PDB entry 4A3F | X-ray diffraction, 3.50 A resolution | chains C and K of the 15 polymer chains in the assembly

# Chain C
Name: DNA-directed RNA polymerase II subunit RPB3
Source organism: Saccharomyces cerevisiae
UniProtKB: P16370 (RPB3_YEAST); numbering as in UniProt (aligned over 1-318)
Sequence (318 residues; row label = number of the first residue in the row):
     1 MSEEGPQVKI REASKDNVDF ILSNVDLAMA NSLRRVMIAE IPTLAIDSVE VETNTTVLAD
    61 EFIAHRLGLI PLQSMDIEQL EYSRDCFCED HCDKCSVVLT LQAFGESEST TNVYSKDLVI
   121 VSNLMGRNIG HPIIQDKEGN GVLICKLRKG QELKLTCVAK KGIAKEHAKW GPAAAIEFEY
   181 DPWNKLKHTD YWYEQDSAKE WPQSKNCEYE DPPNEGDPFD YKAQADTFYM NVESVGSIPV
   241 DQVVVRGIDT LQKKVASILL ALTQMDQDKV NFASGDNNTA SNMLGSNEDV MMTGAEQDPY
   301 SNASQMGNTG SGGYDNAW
Unresolved in the structure: 1-2, 269-318
Bound ions: Zn2+: Cys86, Cys88, Cys92, Cys95

# Chain K
Name: DNA-directed RNA polymerase II subunit RPB11
Source organism: Saccharomyces cerevisiae
UniProtKB: P38902 (RPB11_YEAST); numbering as in UniProt (aligned over 1-120)
Sequence (120 residues; each row starts with the number of its first residue):
     1 MNAPDRFELF LLGEGESKLK IDPDTKAPNA VVITFEKEDH TLGNLIRAEL LNDRKVLFAA
    61 YKVEHPFFAR FKLRIQTTEG YDPKDALKNA CNSIINKLGA LKTNFETEWN LQTLAADDAF
Unresolved in the structure: 116-120

# Interface between chain C and chain K
Pairs across the interface (97; chain C residue first):
  Glu3(C) - Thr103(K)
  Glu3(C) - Asn104(K)  hydrogen bond
  Glu3(C) - Thr107(K)
  Glu4(C) - Ala100(K)
  Glu4(C) - Thr103(K)
  Glu4(C) - Asn104(K)  hydrogen bond
  Pro6(C) - Lys97(K)
  Pro6(C) - Leu101(K)
  Pro6(C) - Asn104(K)
  Gln7(C) - Asn104(K)  hydrogen bond
  Val8(C) - Leu101(K)
  Val8(C) - Asn104(K)
  Val8(C) - Phe105(K)
  Val8(C) - Glu108(K)
  Lys9(C) - Glu108(K)  salt bridge
  Ile10(C) - Glu108(K)  hydrogen bond (backbone-side chain)
  Ile10(C) - Trp109(K)
  Ile10(C) - Gln112(K)
  Ala13(C) - Trp109(K)  hydrophobic
  Ala13(C) - Leu114(K)
  Ser14(C) - Trp109(K)
  Ser14(C) - Leu114(K)
  Ser14(C) - Ala115(K)
  Val18(C) - Phe105(K)  hydrophobic
  Val18(C) - Trp109(K)  hydrophobic
  Leu22(C) - Leu101(K)  hydrophobic
  Asp26(C) - Glu49(K)
  Asp26(C) - Lys97(K)  salt bridge
  Ala28(C) - Asn44(K)
  Ala28(C) - Leu45(K)
  Ala28(C) - Ala48(K)  hydrophobic
  Met29(C) - Leu45(K)  hydrophobic
  Met29(C) - Ile94(K)
  Met29(C) - Lys97(K)
  Met29(C) - Leu98(K)  hydrophobic
  Ser32(C) - Thr41(K)  hydrogen bond (side chain-backbone)
  Ser32(C) - Leu45(K)
  Arg35(C) - Asp39(K)  salt bridge
  Arg35(C) - His40(K)
  Arg35(C) - Thr41(K)  hydrogen bond
  Val36(C) - Thr41(K)
  Glu40(C) - Asp39(K)
  Glu40(C) - Thr41(K)
  Arg84(C) - Phe10(K)
  Arg84(C) - Leu11(K)
  Ile163(C) - Phe10(K)  hydrophobic
  Ala164(C) - Arg6(K)
  Lys165(C) - Arg6(K)  hydrogen bond (backbone-side chain)
  Lys165(C) - Leu9(K)  hydrogen bond (side chain-backbone)
  Lys165(C) - Phe10(K)
  Lys165(C) - Asp39(K)  salt bridge
  Glu166(C) - Arg6(K)  hydrogen bond (backbone-side chain)
  Glu166(C) - Phe7(K)
  Glu166(C) - Phe10(K)
  His167(C) - Arg6(K)
  Asp241(C) - Phe105(K)
  Asp241(C) - Trp109(K)
  Val244(C) - Phe105(K)  hydrophobic
  Val245(C) - Lys102(K)
  Val245(C) - Phe105(K)  hydrophobic
  Val245(C) - Glu106(K)
  Ile248(C) - Leu98(K)
  Ile248(C) - Leu101(K)  hydrophobic
  Ile248(C) - Lys102(K)
  Asp249(C) - Lys102(K)  salt bridge
  Leu251(C) - Leu45(K)  hydrophobic
  Leu251(C) - Leu98(K)  hydrophobic
  Gln252(C) - Ile95(K)  hydrogen bond (side chain-backbone)
  Gln252(C) - Leu98(K)
  Gln252(C) - Gly99(K)
  Lys254(C) - Glu38(K)  salt bridge
  Lys254(C) - Asp39(K)  salt bridge
  Lys254(C) - Leu42(K)
  Val255(C) - Cys91(K)
  Val255(C) - Ile94(K)  hydrophobic
  Val255(C) - Ile95(K)  hydrophobic
  Ala256(C) - Ile95(K)
  Ile258(C) - Lys18(K)
  Ile258(C) - Leu19(K)
  Ile258(C) - Phe35(K)  hydrophobic
  Ile258(C) - Leu42(K)  hydrophobic
  Ile258(C) - Cys91(K)  hydrophobic
  Leu259(C) - Lys88(K)
  Leu259(C) - Cys91(K)  hydrophobic
  Leu259(C) - Asn92(K)
  Leu259(C) - Ile95(K)  hydrophobic
  Ala261(C) - Leu19(K)  hydrophobic
  Leu262(C) - Leu19(K)  hydrophobic
  Leu262(C) - Ile21(K)  hydrophobic
  Leu262(C) - Lys84(K)
  Leu262(C) - Leu87(K)  hydrophobic
  Leu262(C) - Lys88(K)
  Thr263(C) - Lys88(K)
  Met265(C) - Ser17(K)
  Met265(C) - Leu19(K)
  Asp266(C) - Lys84(K)  salt bridge
  Asp266(C) - Lys88(K)  salt bridge
Interface residues without a listed pair, chain C (47 interface residues in all): Gly5, Lys15, Phe20, Leu33, Val240, Ser257
Interface residues without a listed pair, chain K (45 interface residues in all): Lys37, Ile46, Asn52

# In short
The interface between chain C and chain K involves 47 residues on one side and 45 on the other; the contacts
include 10 hydrogen bonds and 9 salt bridges. Polar pairs include Lys9(C)-Glu108(K), Asp26(C)-Lys97(K) and
Arg35(C)-Asp39(K).
Chain C is DNA-directed RNA polymerase II subunit RPB3 and chain K is DNA-directed RNA polymerase II subunit
RPB11, both from Saccharomyces cerevisiae; the structure, RNA Polymerase II initial transcribing complex with
a 6nt DNA-RNA hybrid and soaked with AMPCPP, was determined by X-ray diffraction (same publication as 4A3B,
4A3C, 4A3D, 4A3E, 4A3G, 4A3I and 4 further entries).
